Entry 5TW1 (X-ray diffraction, 2.76 A resolution); this record covers chains C and F of the 11 polymer chains in the assembly.

# Chain C
Molecule: DNA-directed RNA polymerase subunit beta
Source organism: Mycobacterium smegmatis (strain ATCC 700084 / mc(2)155)
Notes: EC 2.7.7.6
UniProt: P60281 (RPOB_MYCS2); residue numbers follow UniProt; this construct covers 1-1169
Chain sequence (1169 residues; each row starts with the number of its first residue):
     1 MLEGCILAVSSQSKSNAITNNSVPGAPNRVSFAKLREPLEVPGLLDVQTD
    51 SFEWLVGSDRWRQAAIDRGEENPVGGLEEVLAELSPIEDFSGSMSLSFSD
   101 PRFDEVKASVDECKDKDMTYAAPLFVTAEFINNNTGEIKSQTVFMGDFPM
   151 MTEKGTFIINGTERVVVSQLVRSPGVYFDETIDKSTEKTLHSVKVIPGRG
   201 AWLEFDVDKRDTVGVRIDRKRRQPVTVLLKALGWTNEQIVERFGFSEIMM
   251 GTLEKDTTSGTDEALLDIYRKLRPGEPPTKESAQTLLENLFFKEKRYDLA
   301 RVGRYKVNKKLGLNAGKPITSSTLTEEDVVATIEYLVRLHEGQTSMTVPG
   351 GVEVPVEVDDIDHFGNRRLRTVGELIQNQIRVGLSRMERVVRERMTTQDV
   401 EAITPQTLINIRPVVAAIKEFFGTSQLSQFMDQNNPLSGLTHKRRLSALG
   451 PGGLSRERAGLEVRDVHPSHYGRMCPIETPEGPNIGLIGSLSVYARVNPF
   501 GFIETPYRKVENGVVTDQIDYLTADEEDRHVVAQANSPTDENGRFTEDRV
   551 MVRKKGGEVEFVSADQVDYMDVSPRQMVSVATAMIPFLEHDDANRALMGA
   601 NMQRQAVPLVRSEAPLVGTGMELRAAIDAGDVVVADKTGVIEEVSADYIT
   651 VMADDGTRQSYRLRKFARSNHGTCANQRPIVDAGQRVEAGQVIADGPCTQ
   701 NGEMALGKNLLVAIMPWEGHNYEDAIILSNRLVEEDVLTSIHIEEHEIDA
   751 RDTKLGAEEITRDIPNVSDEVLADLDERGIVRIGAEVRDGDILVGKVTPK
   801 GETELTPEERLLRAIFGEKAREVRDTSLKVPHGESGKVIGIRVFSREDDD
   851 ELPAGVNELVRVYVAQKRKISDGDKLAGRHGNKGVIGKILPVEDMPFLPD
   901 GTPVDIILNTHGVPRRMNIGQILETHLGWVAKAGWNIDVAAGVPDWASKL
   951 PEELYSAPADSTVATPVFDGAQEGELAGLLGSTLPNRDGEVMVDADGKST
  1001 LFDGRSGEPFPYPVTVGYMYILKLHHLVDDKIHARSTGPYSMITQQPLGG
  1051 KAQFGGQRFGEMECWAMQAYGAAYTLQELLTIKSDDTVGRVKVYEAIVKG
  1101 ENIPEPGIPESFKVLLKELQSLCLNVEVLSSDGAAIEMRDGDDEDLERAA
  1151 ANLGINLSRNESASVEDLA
Not modelled in the structure: 1-20, 206-214, 312-322, 1140-1169
UniProt features mapped onto this chain:
  - mutagenesis: Gln429 (Q429K/L: Rifampicin (Rif) resistant), Asp432 (D432V: Rifampicin (Rif) resistant; D432Y: Rifampicin (Rif) resistant; RbpA no longer rescues transcription in the presence of Rif. Decreased affinity for Rif, no change in affinity for RbpA), His442 (H442D/L/P/R/Y: Rifampicin (Rif) resistant), Arg445 (R445L/P: Rifampicin (Rif) resistant), Ser447 (S447L/P/W: Rifampicin (Rif) resistant; RbpA no longer rescues transcription in the presence of Rif, decreased affinity for Rif, no change in affinity for RbpA; tested in the Leu mutation), Leu449 (L449P: Rifampicin (Rif) resistant)

# Chain F
Molecule: RNA polymerase sigma factor SigA
Source organism: Mycobacterium smegmatis (strain ATCC 700084 / mc(2)155)
UniProt: A0QW02 (A0QW02_MYCS2); numbering as in UniProt (aligned over 1-466)
Chain sequence (466 residues; numbered 1 to 466; the number before each row is that of its first residue):
     1 MAATKASPATEEPVKRTATKTPAKKAPAKRAAKSAAAKAGGKAPAKKAPA
    51 KRAAKGTAAKPEDGVTDDLEVTDDLEAEPGEDLDVEDTDLELDDLDSDDD
   101 TAVEDEEEEADAATPAVATAKAADDDIDEPSEKDKASGDFVWDEEESEAL
   151 RQARKDAELTASADSVRAYLKQIGKVALLNAEEEVELAKRIEAGLYATQK
   201 LAELAEKGEKLPVQQRRDMQWICRDGDRAKNHLLEANLRLVVSLAKRYTG
   251 RGMAFLDLIQEGNLGLIRAVEKFDYTKGYKFSTYATWWIRQAITRAMADQ
   301 ARTIRIPVHMVEVINKLGRIQRELLQDLGREPTPEELAKEMDITPEKVLE
   351 IQQYAREPISLDQTIGDEGDSQLGDFIEDSEAVVAVDAVSFTLLQDQLQS
   401 VLETLSEREAGVVRLRFGLTDGQPRTLDEIGQVYGVTRERIRQIESKTMS
   451 KLRHPSRSQVLRDYLD
Not modelled in the structure: 1-162, 368-369

# How chain C and chain F interact
Contacting residue pairs (57; chain C residue first):
  Val143(C) with Gln326(F)
  Phe144(C) with Leu325(F), hydrophobic; Gln326(F), hydrogen bond (backbone-side chain); Gly329(F); Arg330(F)
  Gly275(C) with Lys171(F), hydrogen bond (backbone-side chain)
  Arg389(C) with Lys246(F), hydrogen bond (side chain-backbone); Arg247(F)
  Glu393(C) with Arg247(F), salt bridge
  Thr397(C) with Arg247(F)
  Gln406(C) with Gln326(F)
  Asn410(C) with Arg322(F)
  Ile411(C) with Gln326(F)
  Arg412(C) with Arg322(F)
  Arg751(C) with Arg356(F)
  Asn766(C) with Leu465(F); Asp466(F)
  Thr806(C) with Phe391(F)
  Pro807(C) with Phe417(F); Gly418(F)
  Glu808(C) with Phe391(F)
  Glu809(C) with Asp466(F)
  Arg810(C) with Phe417(F); Pro424(F)
  Leu811(C) with Leu398(F), hydrophobic; Val413(F), hydrophobic; Phe417(F), hydrophobic
  Leu812(C) with Tyr464(F), hydrophobic
  Arg813(C) with Asp466(F), salt bridge
  Ala814(C) with Phe417(F), hydrophobic; Met449(F); Arg453(F), hydrogen bond (backbone-side chain)
  Ile815(C) with Met449(F); Leu452(F), hydrophobic; Arg453(F), hydrogen bond (backbone-side chain)
  Phe816(C) with Ser458(F); Arg462(F)
  Glu818(C) with Arg462(F), salt bridge; Leu465(F)
  Arg846(C) with Leu349(F)
  Ala854(C) with Gln353(F)
  Gly855(C) with Gln353(F)
  Pro1039(C) with Glu378(F)
  Tyr1040(C) with Glu378(F); Asp379(F), hydrogen bond (backbone-backbone)
  Ser1041(C) with Ile377(F); Asp379(F)
  Met1042(C) with Ile377(F), hydrogen bond (backbone-backbone); Asp379(F)
  Gln1045(C) with Asp379(F), hydrogen bond
  Leu1048(C) with Asp375(F); Phe376(F)
  Arg1090(C) with Val383(F)
  Val1091(C) with Ala385(F), hydrophobic
  Tyr1094(C) with Ala385(F), hydrophobic; Val386(F)
  Glu1095(C) with Val389(F)
Interface residues without a listed pair, chain C (44 interface residues in all): Lys107, Thr142, Thr396, Asp752, Ile1043, Thr1087, Val1098
Interface residues without a listed pair, chain F (42 interface residues in all): Thr249, Gln352, Gly374, Leu394, Gln395, Leu419, Gly422, Leu461

# Overview
44 residues of chain C and 42 residues of chain F are in contact; the contacts include 8 hydrogen bonds and 3
salt bridges. Polar pairs include Glu393(C)-Arg247(F), Arg813(C)-Asp466(F) and Glu818(C)-Arg462(F). Curated
annotation (UniProt) lists 6 mutagenesis sites on chain C.
Chain C is DNA-directed RNA polymerase subunit beta and chain F is RNA polymerase sigma factor SigA, both from
Mycobacterium smegmatis (strain ATCC 700084 / mc(2)155); the structure, Crystal structure of a Mycobacterium
smegmatis transcription initiation complex with RbpA, was determined by X-ray diffraction.
